Entry 8PO7 (X-ray diffraction, 2.26 A resolution); this record covers chain B.

# Chain B
Name: ATP-dependent RNA helicase HrpA
From: Escherichia coli K-12
Notes: EC 3.6.4.13
UniProt: P43329 (HRPA_ECOLI); residue numbers follow UniProt; this construct covers 1-758
Chain sequence (758 residues; numbered 1 to 758; the number before each row is that of its first residue):
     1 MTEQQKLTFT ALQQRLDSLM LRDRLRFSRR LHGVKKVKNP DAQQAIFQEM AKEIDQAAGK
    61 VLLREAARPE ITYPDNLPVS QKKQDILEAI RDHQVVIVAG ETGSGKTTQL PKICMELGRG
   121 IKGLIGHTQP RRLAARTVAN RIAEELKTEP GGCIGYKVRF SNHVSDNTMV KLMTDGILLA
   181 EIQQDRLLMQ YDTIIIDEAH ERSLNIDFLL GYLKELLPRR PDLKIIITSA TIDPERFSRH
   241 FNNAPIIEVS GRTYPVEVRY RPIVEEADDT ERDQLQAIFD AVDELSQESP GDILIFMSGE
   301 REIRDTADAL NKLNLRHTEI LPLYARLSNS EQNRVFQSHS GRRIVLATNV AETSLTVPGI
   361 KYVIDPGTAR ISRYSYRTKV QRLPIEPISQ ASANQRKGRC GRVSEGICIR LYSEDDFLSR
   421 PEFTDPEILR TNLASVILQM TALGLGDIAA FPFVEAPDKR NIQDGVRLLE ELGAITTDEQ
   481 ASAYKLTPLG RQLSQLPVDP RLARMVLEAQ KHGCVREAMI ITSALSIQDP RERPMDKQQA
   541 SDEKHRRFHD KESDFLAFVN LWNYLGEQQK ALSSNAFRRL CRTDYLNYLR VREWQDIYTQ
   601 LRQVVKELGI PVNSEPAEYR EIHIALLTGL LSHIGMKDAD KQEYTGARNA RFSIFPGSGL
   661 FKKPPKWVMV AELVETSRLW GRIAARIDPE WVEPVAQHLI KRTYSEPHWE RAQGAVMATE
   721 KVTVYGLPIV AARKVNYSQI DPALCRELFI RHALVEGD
Unresolved in the structure: 1-12, 29-50, 264-270, 477-483, 628-758
Construct notes: conflict Asn-162 (Asp in P43329), Pro-290 (His in P43329)
Bound ions: Mg2+: Thr-107 (together with ADP)
Ligand contacts: ADP (adenosine-5'-diphosphate): Leu-77, Glu-101, Thr-102, Gly-103, Ser-104, Gly-105, Lys-106, Thr-107, Thr-108, Thr-137, Arg-141, Phe-336, Thr-353, Thr-356
Swiss-Prot annotation at these positions:
  - motif: Asp-197 to His-200 (DEAH box)
  - binding site (ATP): Gly-100 to Thr-107
From the paper describing this entry:
  - binding site for the 2-nt DNA strand: Arg-30, Glu-49
  - mutagenesis - R22A, R26A, R29A, R30A: decreased binding to D-C12
  - mutagenesis - R26A, R29A, R30A: decreased binding to D-G-rich
  - mutagenesis - E49A: unchanged binding to D-G-rich
  - mutagenesis - E49A: unchanged binding to D-C12
  - binding site for ADP: Arg-141, Phe-336
  - mutagenesis - R22A, R26A, R29A, R30A (10-fold): decreased binding to i-motif
  - mutagenesis - R22A, R26A, R29A: decreased catalytic activity
  - mutagenesis - R30A: abolished catalytic activity

# Summary
Ligands of chain B: ADP. Curated annotation (UniProt) lists 8 ATP-binding residues. The paper reports a
binding site for the 2-nt DNA strand at Arg-30 and Glu-49; R22A, R26A and R29A, among others, reduce binding
to D-C12; 5 substitutions were tested in all.
Chain B is ATP-dependent RNA helicase HrpA (Escherichia coli K-12); the structure, Structure of Escherichia
coli HrpA in complex with ADP and dinucleotide dCdC, was determined by X-ray diffraction (same publication as
8PO6 and 8PO8).
